PDB entry 6GRM | X-ray diffraction, 2.30 A resolution | chain A

[Chain A]
Protein: Green fluorescent protein
Organism: Aequorea victoria
UniProt: P42212 (GFP_AEQVI); aligned to UniProt positions 1-238 over residues 1-238
Amino-acid sequence (242 residues; each row starts with the number of its first residue; note: 2 numbers in that range are skipped by the numbering (no residue carries them; nothing is unmodelled there); numbers below 1 keep their minus sign (Gly-5 is residue -5)):
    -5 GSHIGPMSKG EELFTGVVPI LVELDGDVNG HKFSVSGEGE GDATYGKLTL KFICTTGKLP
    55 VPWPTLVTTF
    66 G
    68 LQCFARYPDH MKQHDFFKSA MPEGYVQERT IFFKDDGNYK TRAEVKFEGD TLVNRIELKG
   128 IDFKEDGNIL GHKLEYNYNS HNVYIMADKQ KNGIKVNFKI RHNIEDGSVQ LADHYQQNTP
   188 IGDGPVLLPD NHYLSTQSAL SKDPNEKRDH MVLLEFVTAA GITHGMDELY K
Unresolved in the structure: -5 to -1, 228-238
Covalent attachments: covalent link Phe64-Gly66; covalent link Gly66-Leu68
Modified positions: Gly66 (chromophore; PIA)
Construct notes: expression tag (-5 to 0); chromophore (66, 66, 66); engineered mutation Leu68 (Val in P42212), Ala72 (Ser in P42212)

[Overview]
Chain A is Green fluorescent protein (Aequorea victoria); the structure, Structure of GFPmut2 crystallized at
pH 6 and transferred to pH 9, was determined by X-ray diffraction together with 6GO8, 6GO9, 6GQG and 6GQH from
the same study.
